7VA9 - chains m and q of the 64 polymer chains in the assembly; structure by electron microscopy, 3.08 A resolution.

# Chain m
Protein: Reaction center protein M chain
Source organism: Cereibacter sphaeroides 2.4.1
UniProt: Q3J1A6 (RCEM_RHOS4); residues 0-307 here correspond to UniProt positions 1-308 (UniProt number = residue number + 1)
Sequence (308 residues; row label = number of the first residue in the row; numbering starts at 0):
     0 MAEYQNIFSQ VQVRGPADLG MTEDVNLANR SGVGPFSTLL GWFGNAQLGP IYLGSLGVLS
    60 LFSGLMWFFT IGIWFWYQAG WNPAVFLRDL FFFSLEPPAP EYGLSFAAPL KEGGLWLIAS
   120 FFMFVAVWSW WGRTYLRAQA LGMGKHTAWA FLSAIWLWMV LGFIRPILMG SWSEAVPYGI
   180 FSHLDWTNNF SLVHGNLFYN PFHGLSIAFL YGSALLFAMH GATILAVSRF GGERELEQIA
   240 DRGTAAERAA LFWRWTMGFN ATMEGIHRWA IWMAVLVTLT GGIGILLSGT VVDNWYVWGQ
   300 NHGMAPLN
Disordered / not traced: 0-1, 307
Curated features (UniProtKB/Swiss-Prot):
  - binding site ((7R,8Z)-bacteriochlorophyll b): His182, His202
  - binding site (Fe cation): His219, Glu234, His266
  - binding site (a ubiquinone): Trp252
Ion coordination: Fe2+: His219, Glu234, His266 (shared with 2 residues of chain l)
Small-molecule neighbours:
  - bacteriochlorophyll a (BCL), molecule 1: Trp66, Phe67, Leu89, Met122, Trp157, Leu160, Val175, Ile179, His182, Leu183, Trp185, Thr186
  - bacteriochlorophyll a (BCL), molecule 2: Trp66, Met122, Val126, Phe150, Ala153, Ile154, Leu156, Trp157, Leu160, Trp185, Thr186, Asn187, Phe189, Ser190, Leu196, Phe197, His202, Ser205, Ile206, Leu209, Tyr210, Val276, Gly280, Gly281, Ile284
  - bacteriochlorophyll a (BCL), molecule 3: Thr186, Phe197, Tyr210
  - bacteriochlorophyll a (BCL), molecule 4: Phe197, Gly203, Ile206, Ala207, Tyr210, Gly211, Leu214
  - bacteriopheophytin b (BPB), molecule 1: Ser59, Gly63, Leu64, Phe67, Ala125, Val126, Trp129, Thr133, Thr146, Ala149, Phe150, Ala153, Ala273, Val274, Thr277
  - bacteriopheophytin b (BPB), molecule 2: Tyr210, Ala213, Leu214, Ala217, Met218, Trp252, Thr255, Met256
  - 1,2-diacyl-sn-glycero-3-phosphocholine (PC1): Phe208, Arg253, Met256, Gly257, Phe258, Trp268, Trp271, Met272, Leu275
  - spheroidene (SPO): Trp66, Phe67, Ile70, Gly71, Ile72, Phe74, Trp75, Phe85, Leu89, Phe105, Trp115, Leu116, Ser119, Phe120, Met122, Phe123, Trp157, Met158, Leu160, Gly161, Phe162, Trp171, Val175, Pro176, Tyr177, Gly178, Ile179, His182
  - ubiquinone-10 (U10): Leu214, Leu215, Met218, His219, Thr222, Ile223, Ala245, Ala248, Ala249, Trp252, Met256, Phe258, Asn259, Ala260, Thr261, Met262, Ile265, Trp268, Met272

# Chain q
Protein: Light-harvesting protein B-875 alpha chain
Source organism: Cereibacter sphaeroides 2.4.1
UniProt: Q3J1A4 (LHA1_RHOS4); residue numbers follow UniProt; this construct covers 1-58
Sequence (58 residues; numbered 1 to 58; the number before each row is that of its first residue):
     1 MSKFYKIWMI FDPRRVFVAQ GVFLFLLAVM IHLILLSTPS YNWLEISAAK YNRVAVAE
Disordered / not traced: 55-58
Curated features (UniProtKB/Swiss-Prot):
  - binding site (a bacteriochlorophyll): His32
Small-molecule neighbours:
  - bacteriochlorophyll a (BCL), molecule 1: Phe4, Ile7, Trp8, Val16, Gln20, Phe23, Ile31
  - bacteriochlorophyll a (BCL), molecule 2: Gly21, Leu24, Phe25, Ala28, His32, Tyr41, Trp43
  - bacteriochlorophyll a (BCL), molecule 3: Leu24, Leu27, Ala28, Ile31, His32, Leu35, Tyr41
  - spheroidene (SPO), molecule 1: Lys6, Ile7, Met9, Ile10
  - spheroidene (SPO), molecule 2: Phe17, Gln20, Phe23, Leu24, Leu27, Met30, Ile31
  - spheroidene (SPO), molecule 3: Phe17, Gln20, Gly21
  - spheroidene (SPO), molecule 4: Phe25, Ala28, His32, Leu33, Leu36, Trp43

# How chain m and chain q interact
Residue-residue contacts (23):
  Asn28(m) - Arg15(q)
  Ser54(m) - Val18(q)
  Val57(m) - Ala19(q)  hydrophobic
  Leu58(m) - Val22(q)  hydrophobic
  Phe61(m) - Ala19(q)
  Phe61(m) - Val22(q)  hydrophobic
  Ser62(m) - Leu26(q)
  Met65(m) - Met30(q)  hydrophobic
  Phe105(m) - Leu36(q)
  Ala106(m) - Leu36(q)
  Ala106(m) - Ser37(q)
  Ala106(m) - Asn42(q)
  Ala107(m) - Ser37(q)
  Pro108(m) - Ser37(q)
  Leu109(m) - Ile34(q)  hydrophobic
  Leu109(m) - Ser37(q)
  Ile117(m) - Met30(q)  hydrophobic
  Ile117(m) - Leu33(q)  hydrophobic
  Ile117(m) - Ile34(q)  hydrophobic
  Phe120(m) - Phe25(q)  hydrophobic
  Phe120(m) - Leu26(q)  hydrophobic
  Phe120(m) - Val29(q)  hydrophobic
  Phe121(m) - Met30(q)  hydrophobic
Interface residues without a listed pair, chain m (18 interface residues in all): Asn25, Ala27, Gly113
Interface residues without a listed pair, chain q (16 interface residues in all): Arg14, Phe23, Glu45

# Summary
The interface between chain m and chain q involves 18 residues on one side and 16 on the other. Ligands of
chain m: 4 copies of bacteriochlorophyll a, bacteriopheophytin b, ubiquinone-10, spheroidene and
1,2-diacyl-sn-glycero-3-phosphocholine.
Chain m is Reaction center protein M chain and chain q is Light-harvesting protein B-875 alpha chain, both
from Cereibacter sphaeroides 2.4.1; the structure, Rba sphaeroides PufY-KO RC-LH1 dimer type-1, was determined
by electron microscopy (same publication as 7VB9, 7VNM, 7VOR, 7VOT and 7VOY).
